Entry 6E1K (electron microscopy, 3.30 A resolution); this record covers chains C and D of the 6 polymer chains in the assembly.

# Chain C
Name: cat06 light chain
From: Homo sapiens
Sequence (214 residues; row label = number of the first residue in the row):
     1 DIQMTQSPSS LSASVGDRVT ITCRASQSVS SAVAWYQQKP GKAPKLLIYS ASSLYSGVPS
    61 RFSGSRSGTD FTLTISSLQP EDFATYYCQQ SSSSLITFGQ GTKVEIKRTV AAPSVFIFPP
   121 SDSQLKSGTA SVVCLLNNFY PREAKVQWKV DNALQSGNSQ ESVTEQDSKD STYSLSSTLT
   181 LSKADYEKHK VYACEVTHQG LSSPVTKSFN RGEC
Not modelled in the structure: 1-3, 9-19, 26-27, 38-40, 80-85, 101-214
Cystine bridges: C23-C88

# Chain D
Name: cat06 heavy chain
From: Homo sapiens
Sequence (231 residues; each row starts with the number of its first residue):
     1 EVQLVESGGG LVQPGGSLRL SCAASGFNVY SYSIHWVRQA PGKGLEWVAS ISSYYSSTSY
    61 ADSVKGRFTI SADTSKNTAY LQMNSLRAED TAVYYCARSY WYWRTSTLGG IDYWGQGTLV
   121 TVFNQIKGPS VFPLAPSSKS TSGGTAALGC LVKDYFPEPV TVSWNSGALT SGVHTFPAVL
   181 QSSGLYSLSS VVTVPSSSLG TQTYICNVNH KPSNTKVDKK VEPKSCDKTH T
Not modelled in the structure: 1, 84-88, 121-231
Cystine bridges: C22-C96

# Chain C / chain D interface
Contacting residue pairs - 41 pairs, chain C then chain D:
  S28(C) with R104(D)
  V29(C) with R104(D)
  S31(C) with R104(D), hydrogen bond (backbone-side chain); T107(D), hydrogen bond (backbone-side chain)
  A32(C) with R104(D); S106(D); T107(D), hydrogen bond (backbone-side chain)
  V33(C) with S106(D); T107(D), hydrogen bond (backbone-side chain)
  A34(C) with S106(D), hydrogen bond (backbone-backbone)
  Y36(C) with G110(D); I111(D), hydrogen bond (side chain-backbone); W114(D), hydrophobic
  K42(C) with Y95(D)
  A43(C) with Y95(D)
  P44(C) with L45(D), hydrophobic; Y95(D); W114(D), hydrogen bond (backbone-side chain)
  L46(C) with G110(D); D112(D)
  Y49(C) with T107(D)
  S50(C) with T107(D), hydrogen bond (backbone-backbone)
  Y87(C) with L45(D), hydrophobic
  Q90(C) with S106(D)
  S91(C) with W103(D); R104(D); T105(D); S106(D), hydrogen bond (backbone-side chain)
  S92(C) with W103(D); R104(D)
  S93(C) with Y102(D); W103(D)
  S94(C) with W47(D); S59(D); Y102(D), hydrogen bond
  L95(C) with W47(D), hydrophobic
  I96(C) with W47(D), hydrophobic; T105(D); S106(D)
  F98(C) with V37(D), hydrophobic; L45(D), hydrophobic
Interface residues without a listed pair, chain C (24 interface residues in all): Y55, Q89
Interface residues without a listed pair, chain D (20 interface residues in all): Q39, S50, L108, G109, Y113

# Summary
The interface between chain C and chain D involves 24 residues on one side and 20 on the other; the contacts
include 10 hydrogen bonds. Polar contacts include S31(C)-R104(D), S31(C)-T107(D) and A32(C)-T107(D).
Here chain C is cat06 light chain and chain D is cat06 heavy chain, both from Homo sapiens. Entry 6E1K
(Structure of AtTPC1(DDE) reconstituted in saposin A with cat06 Fab) was determined by electron microscopy,
deposited together with 6CX0, 6E1M, 6E1N and 6E1P.
